6WUL - chains D and E of the 6 polymer chains in the assembly; structure by electron microscopy, 3.20 A resolution.

# Chain D
Name: Sam35
From: Thermothelomyces thermophilus
UniProtKB: G2QAT9 (G2QAT9_MYCTT); residue numbers follow UniProt; this construct covers 1-262, 264-333
Sequence (332 residues; each row starts with the number of its first residue; note: 1 number in that range is skipped by the numbering (no residue carries it; nothing is unmodelled there)):
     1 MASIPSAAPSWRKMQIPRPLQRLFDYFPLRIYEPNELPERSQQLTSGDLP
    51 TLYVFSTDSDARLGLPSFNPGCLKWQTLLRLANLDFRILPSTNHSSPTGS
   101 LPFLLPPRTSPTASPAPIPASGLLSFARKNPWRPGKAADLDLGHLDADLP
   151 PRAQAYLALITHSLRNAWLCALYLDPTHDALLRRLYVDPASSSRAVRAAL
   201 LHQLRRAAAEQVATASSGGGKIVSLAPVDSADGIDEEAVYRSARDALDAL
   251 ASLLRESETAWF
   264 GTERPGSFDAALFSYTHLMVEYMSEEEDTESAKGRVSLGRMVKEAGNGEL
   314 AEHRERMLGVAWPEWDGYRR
Unresolved in the structure: 1-25, 129-138, 290-291

# Chain E
Name: Bac_surface_Ag domain-containing protein
From: Thermothelomyces thermophilus
UniProtKB: G2QFF9 (G2QFF9_MYCTT); residues 1-512 here = UniProt positions 1-512
Sequence (512 residues; row label = number of the first residue in the row):
     1 MASSLGFGGSNAVDKVNATTTPGTVATPNSGPTKMLDEHILTPASISTLE
    51 VHGATNTRRSLLDQIFKPVLEDTAAAGTTLGQVLDRVGAATKKLARFDIF
   101 KEEGFGVFLSEAAPPQSAPPTDRTDLDISIRVKEKSRLVFSAGTDFGNAE
   151 GSAYTNAVVRNIFGGAETLTVNASTGTRTRSAYNATFSTPINGNPDLRLS
   201 VEALRSATQKPWASHEEHLTGANLRLAWLTEKGDTHALAYSSVWRQLTGL
   251 APTASPTVRADAGDSLKSSLTHTFTRDRRDNPMLPQSGYLFRSVSELAGW
   301 GPLNGDVSFAKTEVEASGALPVAIPGLAGKSGVSVGGGLRLGVLYPLPLG
   351 YSLTGAAQPSRINDRFQLGGPNDVRGFKIGGLGPHDGVDAVGGDVFAAGS
   401 VNALLPLPRTGPDSPLRLQLYANAGRLVALNSKGTDKEGKEGLAMDSAAV
   451 FKGVKSAVGKLTNGIPSLAAGVGLVYAHPVARFELNFSLPLVLRRGEEGR
   501 KGLQVGVGISFL
Unresolved in the structure: 1-46, 74-77, 112-126, 325-328

# Chain D / chain E interface
Pairs across the interface (76):
  Phe27(D) with Leu489(E), hydrophobic; Pro490(E); Lys501(E)
  Pro28(D) with Pro490(E); Leu491(E)
  Leu29(D) with Leu491(E), hydrogen bond (backbone-backbone)
  Arg30(D) with Leu491(E); Leu493(E)
  Ile31(D) with Leu493(E); Arg495(E)
  Tyr32(D) with Ile465(E); Val492(E), hydrophobic; Leu493(E); Arg494(E)
  Pro34(D) with Arg495(E)
  Asn35(D) with Gly383(E); Pro384(E); Arg494(E); Glu497(E), hydrogen bond
  Glu36(D) with Asn431(E); Lys460(E)
  Leu37(D) with Pro384(E), hydrophobic; His385(E); Asp386(E); Val391(E), hydrophobic; Asn431(E), hydrogen bond (backbone-side chain)
  Pro38(D) with Arg365(E); Val391(E); Ala429(E), hydrophobic; Asn431(E)
  Glu39(D) with Leu430(E), hydrogen bond (backbone-backbone); Asn431(E); Ser432(E), hydrogen bond; Gly442(E)
  Arg40(D) with Ala260(E), hydrogen bond (side chain-backbone); Asp261(E), salt bridge; Pro359(E); Ser360(E); Leu443(E)
  Ser41(D) with Thr257(E), hydrogen bond
  Gln42(D) with Asn431(E); Lys433(E), hydrogen bond
  Gln43(D) with Gly442(E); Leu443(E)
  Leu44(D) with Ala260(E), hydrophobic
  Thr45(D) with Pro256(E)
  Arg62(D) with Lys440(E)
  Thr92(D) with Ala262(E)
  His94(D) with Gln246(E), hydrogen bond; Leu247(E); Thr248(E), hydrogen bond; Leu250(E); Ala262(E)
  Ser95(D) with Leu250(E); Arg259(E), hydrogen bond (backbone-side chain); Ala262(E)
  Ser96(D) with Leu250(E); Arg259(E)
  Pro97(D) with Ala251(E); Arg259(E)
  Phe103(D) with Arg259(E)
  Arg108(D) with Pro256(E); Asp386(E), salt bridge
  Thr112(D) with His385(E); Asp386(E); Gly387(E), hydrogen bond (backbone-backbone)
  Ser114(D) with Pro256(E)
  Pro117(D) with Arg259(E)
  Ala190(D) with Asp264(E)
  Ser191(D) with Asp306(E)
  Ser192(D) with Asp306(E)
  Ser193(D) with Leu266(E)
  Val196(D) with Trp244(E); Leu266(E), hydrophobic
  Ala199(D) with Trp244(E), hydrophobic
  Leu200(D) with Trp244(E), hydrophobic
Interface residues without a listed pair, chain D (39 interface residues in all): Leu105, Ala113, Ala116
Interface residues without a listed pair, chain E (52 interface residues in all): Thr253, Gly263, Ser265, Gly305, Arg361, Leu427, Glu438, Gly439, Met445

# In short
39 residues of chain D and 52 residues of chain E are in contact; the contacts include 12 hydrogen bonds and 2
salt bridges. Polar pairs include Arg40(D)-Asp261(E), Arg108(D)-Asp386(E) and Asn35(D)-Glu497(E).
Here chain D is Sam35 and chain E is Bac_surface_Ag domain-containing protein, both from Thermothelomyces
thermophilus. Entry 6WUL (Mitochondrial SAM complex - dimer 1 in detergent) was determined by electron
microscopy together with 6WUH, 6WUJ, 6WUM, 6WUN and 6WUT from the same study.
